PDB entry 9JJ8 | electron microscopy, 2.79 A resolution | chains a and f of the 51 polymer chains in the assembly

== Chain a ==
Name: Photosystem I P700 chlorophyll a apoprotein A1
From: Emiliania huxleyi CCMP1516
Notes: EC 1.97.1.12
Reference sequence: Q4G3F6 (PSAA_EMIHU); residues 1-752 here = UniProt positions 1-752
Amino-acid sequence (752 residues; numbered 1 to 752; the number before each row is that of its first residue):
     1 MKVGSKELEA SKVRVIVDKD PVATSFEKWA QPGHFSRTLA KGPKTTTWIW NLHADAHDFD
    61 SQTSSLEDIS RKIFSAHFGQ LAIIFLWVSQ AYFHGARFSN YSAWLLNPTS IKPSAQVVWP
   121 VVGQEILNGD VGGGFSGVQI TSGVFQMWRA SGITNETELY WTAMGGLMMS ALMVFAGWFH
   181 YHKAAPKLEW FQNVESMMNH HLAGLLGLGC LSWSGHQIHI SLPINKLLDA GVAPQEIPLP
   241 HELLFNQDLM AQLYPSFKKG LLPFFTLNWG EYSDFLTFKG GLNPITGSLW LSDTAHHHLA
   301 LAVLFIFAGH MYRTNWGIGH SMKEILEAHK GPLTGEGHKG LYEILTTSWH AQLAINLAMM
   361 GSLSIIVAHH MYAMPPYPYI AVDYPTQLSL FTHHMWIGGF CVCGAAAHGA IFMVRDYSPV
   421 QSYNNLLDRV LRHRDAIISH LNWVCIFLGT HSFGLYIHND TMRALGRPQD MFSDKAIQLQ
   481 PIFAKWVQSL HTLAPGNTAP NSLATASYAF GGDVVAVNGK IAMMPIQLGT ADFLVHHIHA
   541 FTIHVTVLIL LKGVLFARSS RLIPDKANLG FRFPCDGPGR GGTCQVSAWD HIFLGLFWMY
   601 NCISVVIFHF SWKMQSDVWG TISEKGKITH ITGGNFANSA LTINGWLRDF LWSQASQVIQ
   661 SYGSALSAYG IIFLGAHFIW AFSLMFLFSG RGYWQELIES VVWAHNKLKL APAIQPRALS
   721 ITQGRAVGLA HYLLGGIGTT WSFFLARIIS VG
Disordered / not traced: 1-10, 752
Metal / ion sites: chlorophyll a Mg (5 sites), coordinated by Gln124, His219, His310, His433, Thr498
Small-molecule neighbours:
  - beta-carotene (BCR), molecule 1: Ile83, Leu86, Trp87
  - beta-carotene (BCR), molecule 2: Ile84, Trp87, Gly204, Leu205, Leu208, Gly209, Ser212
  - beta-carotene (BCR), molecule 3: Phe85, Val88, Tyr92, Thr162, Gly165, Gly166, Met169, Leu208, Leu211, Ser212
  - beta-carotene (BCR), molecule 4: Phe264, Trp269, Val303
  - beta-carotene (BCR), molecule 5: Ile344, Ala351, Ala354, Ile355, Gly409, Phe412, Met413, Leu427
  - beta-carotene (BCR), molecule 6: Ala354, Ala358, Met359, Ser362, Val402, Ala405, Ala406, Val547, Leu550, Leu551, Val554
  - beta-carotene (BCR), molecule 7: Trp694, Leu697, Ile698
  - chlorophyll a (CLA), molecule 1: Val13, Arg14, Val15, Trp190, Asn193, Ser196, His200, Thr314, Asn315, Trp316
  - chlorophyll a (CLA), molecule 2: Val15, Val17, Lys19, Phe74, Phe78, Leu172, Met173, Phe175, Ala176, Phe179, His180, Ala184, Pro186, Trp190
  - chlorophyll a (CLA), molecule 3: Val22, Ala23, Thr24, Ser25, Phe26, Lys28, Trp29, His34, Lys72, Ser75, Gly79, Ile83, Val174, Gly177, Trp178, Tyr181, His182
  - chlorophyll a (CLA), molecule 4: Trp29, His34, Phe35, Leu52, His53, Ala56, His57, Phe59, Gln62, Lys72, Ala76, Gly79, Gln80, Ile83
  - chlorophyll a (CLA), molecule 5: Trp29, Pro32, Trp48, Ile49, Trp50, Leu52, His53
  - chlorophyll a (CLA), molecule 6: Thr46, Ile49, Trp50, Ile698, Val701, Val702, His705, Leu710, Pro712, Ile714, Pro716, Arg717
  - chlorophyll a (CLA), molecule 7: Trp50, Phe678, Ile679, Phe682, Phe686, Leu719, Gln723, Ala726, Val727, Ala730, His731, Leu734
  - chlorophyll a (CLA), molecule 8: His53, Ala54, Asp55, Ala56, His57, Asp58, His350, Leu353, Leu357, Phe400, Cys401, Cys403, Gly404, Ala407, His408, Ile411, Arg415, Phe571, Arg572, Trp589, Ile592, Leu596, Leu734
  - chlorophyll a (CLA), molecule 9: His57, Phe59, Asp60, Ile73, Ala76, His77, Gln80, Leu81, Ile84, Phe85, Val88, Trp349, His350, Gln352, Leu353, Asn356, Leu357, Met360
  - chlorophyll a (CLA), molecule 10: His57, Gln80, Ile83, Ile84, Trp87, Met360, Ile397, Phe400, Cys401
  - chlorophyll a (CLA), molecule 11: Leu66, Ser70, His77, Phe191, Gln192, Val194, Met197, Met198, His201, Leu205, Leu206, Met322, Leu326, Tyr342, Leu345, Thr346, Thr347, Ser348, Trp349, Gln352, Ile355, Asn356, Met359, Met360
  - chlorophyll a (CLA), molecule 12: Phe74, His77, Phe78, Leu81, Phe85, Met169, Trp190, Phe191, Asn193, Ser196, Met197, His200, His201, Gly204, Leu205
  - chlorophyll a (CLA), molecule 13: Ile83, Leu86, Gln116, Val117, Val118, Trp119, Val121, Val122, Gln124, Leu127, Val174, Ala668, Ile671, Ile672
  - chlorophyll a (CLA), molecule 14: Leu86, Trp87, Ser89, Gln90, Phe93, His94, Phe98, Gln116, Val117, Trp119, Leu167
  - chlorophyll a (CLA), molecule 15: Trp87, Gln90, His94, Ala115, Gln116, Val138, Gln139, Ile140, Thr141, Ser142, Ala668, Tyr669, Ile672, Gly675, Ala676, Ile679, Leu734, Ile737, Gly738, Trp741, Leu745
  - chlorophyll a (CLA), molecule 16: Trp87, Gln90, Thr141, Ser142, Ser389, Leu390, Thr392, His393, Trp396, Ile397, Phe400, Ile737, Thr740, Trp741
  - chlorophyll a (CLA), molecule 17: Trp87, Ser142, Gly143, Met147, Leu205, Leu206, Met360, Leu363, Ser364, Val367, Met371, Tyr377, Ile380, Leu390, His393, His394, Ile397
  - chlorophyll a (CLA), molecule 18: Tyr92, Ser151, Gly152, Ile153, Glu158, Trp161, Thr162, Gly209, Ser212, Trp213, Gly215, His216, His219, Ile220, Pro240, His241, Leu244
  - chlorophyll a (CLA), molecule 19: Ala150, Leu206, Gly209, Cys210, Trp213, Gln217, Leu289, Leu291, Thr294, His297, His298, Leu301, Phe305, Leu363, Ile366, Val367, His370, Met371, Pro376, Tyr377
  - chlorophyll a (CLA), molecule 20: Thr157, Glu158, Trp161, Leu239, His241, Leu244, Phe245
  - chlorophyll a (CLA), molecule 21: Met198, Leu202, Leu206, Leu304, Phe305, Ala308, Met311, Tyr312, Met322, Ile325, Leu326, Met359, Leu427, Val430, Val554
  - chlorophyll a (CLA), molecule 22: Asn199, His200, Ala203, Gly204, Leu208, Ile306, His310, Tyr312, Thr314, Trp316, Ile318
  - chlorophyll a (CLA), molecule 23: Leu211, Ser212, Ser214, Gly215, Ile218, His219, Leu244, Phe245, Asn246, Gln247, Phe257, Gly260, Leu261, Phe264, Phe265, Tyr272, Phe275, Leu276, Leu299
  - chlorophyll a (CLA), molecule 24: Phe264, Trp269, Gly270, Tyr272, Ser273, Leu276, Thr277, Phe278, His296, Leu299, Ala300, Val303, Leu304, Phe307, Asn501
  - chlorophyll a (CLA), molecule 25: Phe264, Phe265, Thr266, Leu267
  - chlorophyll a (CLA), molecule 26: Thr277, Phe278, Gly280, Gly281, Leu289, Asp293, Thr294, His296, His297, Ala300, Leu301, Leu304, His370, Met374, Pro376, Thr505, Ala506
  - chlorophyll a (CLA), molecule 27: Phe278, Asn497, Thr498, Ala499, Pro500, Asn501
  - chlorophyll a (CLA), molecule 28: Leu304, Met359, Ser362, Leu363, Ile366, His369, His370, Tyr372, Ala373, Met374, Ser507, Ala509, Phe510
  - chlorophyll a (CLA), molecule 29: Phe307, Ala308, His310, Met311, Arg313, Ile318, Gly319, His320
  - chlorophyll a (CLA), molecule 30: Met311, His320, Glu324, Ile325, Ala328, His329
  - chlorophyll a (CLA), molecule 31: Ile325, Leu326, His329, Thr334, His338, Leu341, Leu345, Leu426, Leu427, Val430
  - chlorophyll a (CLA), molecule 32: Ala328, His329, Lys330, Gly331, Pro332, Leu333
  - chlorophyll a (CLA), molecule 33: Leu333, Thr334, Leu426, Arg429, Val430, Arg432, His433, Ile437, His440
  - chlorophyll a (CLA), molecule 34: Ile365, Ile366, His369, Met395, Val402, Ile543, Thr546, Val547, Leu550, Met599, Cys602, Ile603, Val606
  - chlorophyll a (CLA), molecule 35: His369, Tyr372, Phe391, Phe483, Ala484, Val487, Gln488, His491, Phe510, Ile526, Leu528, His536, His539, Ile543, Val606, His609, Phe610, Lys613
  - chlorophyll a (CLA), molecule 36: Ala436, His440, Trp443
  - chlorophyll a (CLA), molecule 37: Ile437, Leu441, Val444, Ala540, Ile543, His544, Val547, Leu551
  - chlorophyll a (CLA), molecule 38: Ser439, Asn442, Trp443, Ile446
  - chlorophyll a (CLA), molecule 39: Asn442, Cys445, Ile446, Gly449, Thr450, Phe453, Gly454, Ile457, Phe541, Val545, Leu548, Ile549, Leu594, Phe597, Trp598
  - chlorophyll a (CLA), molecule 40: Trp443, Ile446, Phe447, Thr450, His451
  - chlorophyll a (CLA), molecule 41: Trp443, Val444, Phe447, Leu448, Gln480, Pro481, Ile482, Phe483, Ala484, Asp532, Phe533, His536, His537, Ala540, His544
  - chlorophyll a (CLA), molecule 42: Thr450, His451, Gly454, Leu455, Ile457, His458, Thr461, Met462, Arg467, Asp470, Phe472, Ile477
  - chlorophyll a (CLA), molecule 43: Phe453, Tyr456, Val535, Ile538, Phe541, Thr542, Tyr600, Asn601, Ser604, Val605, Phe608, Ile643, Trp646, Leu647, Leu651, Ala655, Ile659, Phe673, His677, Trp680, Tyr732, Gly735, Gly736, Thr739, Thr740, Phe743
  - chlorophyll a (CLA), molecule 44: Phe453, Ile457, Asp460, Phe541, Phe597, Trp598, Tyr600, Asn601, Ile643, Leu647, Trp680, Tyr732
  - chlorophyll a (CLA), molecule 45: Thr461, Ala464, Leu465
  - chlorophyll a (CLA), molecule 46: Trp486, Val487, Leu490, His491, Ala494, Thr498, Ala499, Ala506, Phe510
  - chlorophyll a (CLA), molecule 47: Leu647, Leu651, Trp652
  - chlorophyll a (CLA), molecule 48: Ile671, Leu674, Gly675, His677, Phe678, Trp680, Ala681, Leu684
  - chlorophyll a (CLA), molecule 49: Phe678, Ala681, Phe682, Leu684, Met685, Phe688, Ser689, Tyr693, Trp694, Leu697
  - chlorophyll a (CLA), molecule 50: Val701, Ala704, His705, Leu708, Leu710
  - chlorophyll a (CLA), molecule 51: Trp703, Ala704, Lys707, Leu708
  - Diadinoxanthin (DD6; (3S,3'R,5R,6S,7cis)-7',8'-didehydro-5,6-dihydro-5,6-epoxy-beta,beta-carotene-3,3'-diol), molecule 1: Trp119, Pro120, Val121
  - Diadinoxanthin (DD6), molecule 2: Leu211, Leu261, Phe264, Phe265, Val303, Ile306, Phe307, His310, Ile318
  - phylloquinone (PQN): Trp50, Met685, Phe686, Ser689, Gly690, Arg691, Trp694, Ile698, Arg717, Ala718, Leu719, Ser720, Gly724
  - 4Fe-4S cluster (SF4): Cys575, Gly577, Pro578, Thr583, Cys584, Ile721, Arg725
Swiss-Prot annotation at these positions:
  - binding site ([4Fe-4S] cluster): Cys575, Cys584
  - binding site (chlorophyll a'): His677
  - binding site (chlorophyll a): Met685, Tyr693
  - binding site (phylloquinone): Trp694

== Chain f ==
Name: Photosystem I reaction center subunit III
From: Emiliania huxleyi CCMP1516
Reference sequence: Q4G3B9 (Q4G3B9_EMIHU); numbering as in UniProt (aligned over 1-184)
Amino-acid sequence (184 residues; each row starts with the number of its first residue):
     1 MKVLLNWLLV ASLFAASPKA AFADVSGLTP CKDSAVFKKR LDGSVKKLQA RLANYTEGTP
    61 AYLALEQQID QTKARFAKYG DKGLLCGADG LPHLIADGRP DHAGEFVIPA FGFLYIAGWI
   121 GWAGRSYLQF SKKTDKPNEN EIIINVPVAL GMMSGAFLWP LAAWKELING QLLVPGDEVT
   181 VSPR
Disordered / not traced: 1-23
Cystine bridges: Cys31-Cys86
Small-molecule neighbours:
  - Fucoxanthin (A86; (3S,3'S,5R,5'R,6S,6'R,8'R)-3,5'-dihydroxy-8-oxo-6',7'-didehydro-5,5',6,6',7,8-hexahydro-5,6-epoxy-beta,beta-caroten-3'- yl acetate): Gly98, Arg99, Pro100, Ala103
  - beta-carotene (BCR), molecule 1: Ala96, Asp97, Gly98, Phe106, Gly118, Gly121, Trp122, Arg125, Trp159, Ala163
  - beta-carotene (BCR), molecule 2: Pro109, Phe113, Ile116, Ile120
  - chlorophyll a (CLA), molecule 1: Ala96, Phe106, Val107, Ala110, Phe111, Leu114
  - chlorophyll a (CLA), molecule 2: Asp97, Gly98, Arg99, Pro100
  - chlorophyll a (CLA), molecule 3: Phe106, Pro109, Ala110, Phe113, Leu114, Ala117, Gly118, Ile120, Gly121, Trp159
  - chlorophyll a (CLA), molecule 4: Phe111, Leu114, Tyr115, Trp159, Pro160, Ala163, Trp164, Leu167, Leu172, Leu173
  - chlorophyll a (CLA), molecule 5: Ile116, Trp119, Ile120, Ala123, Met153, Phe157
  - chlorophyll a (CLA), molecule 6: Trp119, Ser154, Gly155, Phe157, Leu158
  - chlorophyll a (CLA), molecule 7: Ile120, Gly121, Ala123, Gly124, Tyr127, Ile144, Ala149, Met153
  - chlorophyll a (CLA), molecule 8: Gly124, Tyr127, Leu128, Glu141, Ile142, Ile144, Val146, Ala149, Leu150, Met153

== How chain a and chain f interact ==
Residue-residue contacts (40):
  Ala30(a) with Ile143(f)
  Gly42(a) with Glu139(f)
  Pro43(a) with Asn138(f), hydrogen bond (backbone-side chain); Ile142(f), hydrophobic
  Lys44(a) with Asn138(f)
  Trp48(a) with Ile142(f), hydrophobic
  Glu125(a) with Gln68(f)
  Asn128(a) with Arg51(f), hydrogen bond (backbone-side chain)
  Asp130(a) with Arg51(f), salt bridge; Asn54(f); Tyr55(f), hydrogen bond
  Gly134(a) with Tyr55(f)
  Phe135(a) with Tyr55(f), hydrogen bond (backbone-side chain)
  Ser136(a) with Tyr55(f), hydrogen bond
  Gly663(a) with Lys47(f), hydrogen bond (backbone-side chain)
  Trp703(a) with Val179(f); Thr180(f)
  Asn706(a) with Val174(f); Val179(f)
  Lys707(a) with Leu173(f); Val174(f), hydrogen bond (backbone-backbone); Val179(f)
  Leu708(a) with Arg125(f), hydrogen bond (backbone-side chain); Leu172(f); Leu173(f), hydrophobic
  Lys709(a) with Arg125(f); Gln129(f); Lys132(f), hydrogen bond (backbone-side chain); Gln171(f), hydrogen bond (side chain-backbone); Val174(f)
  Leu710(a) with Arg125(f); Leu128(f)
  Ala711(a) with Lys132(f)
  Pro712(a) with Glu141(f)
  Ala713(a) with Pro137(f), hydrophobic; Asn138(f); Glu141(f), hydrogen bond (backbone-side chain)
  Ile714(a) with Asn138(f); Glu141(f); Ile142(f), hydrophobic
Interface residues without a listed pair, chain a (26 interface residues in all): Pro32, Lys41, Gly129, Glu699
Interface residues without a listed pair, chain f (23 interface residues in all): Ala61, Ser182

== Summary ==
26 residues of chain a face 23 of chain f across their interface; the contacts include 11 hydrogen bonds and 1
salt bridge. Among the polar pairs are Asp130(a)-Arg51(f), Pro43(a)-Asn138(f) and Asn128(a)-Arg51(f).
Here chain a is Photosystem I P700 chlorophyll a apoprotein A1 and chain f is Photosystem I reaction center
subunit III, both from Emiliania huxleyi CCMP1516. Entry 9JJ8 (Structural insights into the PSI-FCPI
supercomplex from the coccolithophore Emiliania huxleyi) was determined by electron microscopy.
